PDB entry 6DU5 | X-ray diffraction, 3.01 A resolution | chains A and B

# Chain A
Molecule: U6 small nuclear RNA (adenine-(43)-N(6))-methyltransferase
From: Homo sapiens
Notes: EC 2.1.1.346, 2.1.1.62
Reference sequence: Q86W50 (MET16_HUMAN); residue numbers follow UniProt; this construct covers 2-310
Chain sequence (313 residues; numbered -2 to 310; the number before each row is that of its first residue; numbers below 1 keep their minus sign (Gly-2 is residue -2)):
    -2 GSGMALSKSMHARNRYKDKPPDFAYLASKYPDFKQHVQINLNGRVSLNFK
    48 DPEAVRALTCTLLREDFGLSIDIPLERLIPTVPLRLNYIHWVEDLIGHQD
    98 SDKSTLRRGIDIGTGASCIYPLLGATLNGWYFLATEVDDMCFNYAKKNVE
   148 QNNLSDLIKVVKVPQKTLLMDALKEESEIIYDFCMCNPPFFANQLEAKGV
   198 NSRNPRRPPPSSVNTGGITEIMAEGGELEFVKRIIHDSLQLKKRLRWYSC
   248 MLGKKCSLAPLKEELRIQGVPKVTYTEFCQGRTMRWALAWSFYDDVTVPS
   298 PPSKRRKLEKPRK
Unresolved in the structure: -2 to 4, 96-101, 169-176, 297-310
Modified positions: Mse1 (selenomethionine); Mse7, Mse137, Mse167, Mse182, Mse219, Mse248, Mse281 (selenomethionine; parent Met)
Construct notes: expression tag (-2 to 1)
UniProt features mapped onto this chain:
  - region: Pro17 to Phe20 (RNA-binding), Lys163 to Mse167 (K-loop), Ser199 to Asn211 (RNA-binding), Gly250 to Ser254 (RNA-binding), Gln277 to Trp283 (RNA-binding)
  - binding site (S-adenosyl-L-methionine): Arg82, Gly110, Ser114, Glu133, Thr164, Asn184
  - natural variant: Gly110 (G110C: Found in patients with large intestine cancer)
  - mutagenesis: Lys5 to Lys16 (Abolished methyltransferase activity), Lys5 (K5A: Does not affect methyltransferase activity; K5E: Reduced methyltransferase activity), Arg10 (R10A: Does not affect methyltransferase activity; R10D/E: Reduced methyltransferase activity), Arg12 (R12A: Does not affect methyltransferase activity), Lys14 (K14A: Does not affect methyltransferase activity), Lys16 (K16A: Does not affect methyltransferase activity), Lys26 (K26A: Does not affect methyltransferase activity; when associated with A-31), Lys31 (K31A: Does not affect methyltransferase activity; when associated with A-26), Asn39 (N39A: Does not affect methyltransferase activity), Lys47 (K47E: Reduced methyltransferase activity), Arg82 (R82A/E: Abolished methyltransferase activity in vitro), Glu133 (E133A: Abolished methyltransferase activity in vitro), 9 further mutagenesis entries in UniProt
From the paper describing this entry:
  - conformationally variable residues (loop rearrangement): Lys163 to Mse167
  - catalytic residues: Asn184 to Phe187 (proposed by the authors, not directly observed)
  - mutagenesis - N39A: unchanged catalytic activity
  - mutagenesis - K163A, R200Q: increased catalytic activity
  - disease-associated variants - R200Q: increased catalytic activity
  - mutagenesis - R82A, E133A, N184A: abolished catalytic activity
  - disease-associated variants - G110C: abolished catalytic activity
  - mutagenesis - R200Q: unchanged catalytic activity on wild-type hp5

# Chain B
Molecule: hp6-RNA
Sequence (27 nucleotides; numbered 1 to 27; the number before each row is that of its first residue):
     1 GGCUGGUGUGGUACAGAGAAGCCAGCC
Unresolved in the structure: 26-27

# How chain A and chain B interact
Pairs across the interface (77):
  Lys5(A) - A20(B)  sugar contact
  Pro17(A) - U12(B)  sugar contact
  Pro18(A) - U12(B)  hydrogen bond to the base
  Asp19(A) - U12(B)  base contact
  Phe20(A) - U12(B)  stacking on the base
  Val42(A) - U12(B)  base contact
  Phe46(A) - U12(B)  sugar contact
  Phe46(A) - A13(B)  base contact
  Lys47(A) - G10(B)  base contact
  Lys47(A) - G11(B)  hydrogen bond to the base
  Leu55(A) - A13(B)  base contact
  Leu75(A) - A15(B)  base contact
  Thr78(A) - A13(B)  base contact
  Thr78(A) - C14(B)  hydrogen bond to the base
  Pro80(A) - A13(B)  base contact
  Pro80(A) - C14(B)  base contact
  Leu81(A) - C14(B)  hydrogen bond to the base
  Leu81(A) - A15(B)  phosphate contact
  Asn184(A) - A15(B)  base contact
  Pro185(A) - A15(B)  hydrogen bond to the base
  Pro186(A) - A15(B)  base contact
  Phe187(A) - A15(B)  stacking on the base
  Phe188(A) - A15(B)  base contact
  Phe188(A) - A17(B)  phosphate contact
  Ser199(A) - G18(B)  base contact
  Arg200(A) - U7(B)  salt bridge to the phosphate
  Arg200(A) - G8(B)  hydrogen bond to the base
  Arg200(A) - G18(B)  hydrogen bond to the sugar
  Asn201(A) - G18(B)  hydrogen bond to the base
  Arg204(A) - U9(B)  hydrogen bond to the base
  Arg204(A) - G16(B)  base contact
  Arg204(A) - A17(B)  salt bridge to the phosphate
  Arg204(A) - G18(B)  base contact
  Pro205(A) - U9(B)  phosphate contact
  Pro205(A) - G10(B)  base contact
  Pro205(A) - G16(B)  hydrogen bond to the base
  Pro206(A) - G10(B)  base contact
  Pro206(A) - G11(B)  hydrogen bond to the base
  Pro206(A) - G16(B)  hydrogen bond to the base
  Pro207(A) - G11(B)  base contact
  Pro207(A) - G16(B)  base contact
  Ser208(A) - G11(B)  base contact
  Ser208(A) - A13(B)  hydrogen bond to the sugar
  Ser208(A) - C14(B)  phosphate contact
  Ser209(A) - C14(B)  sugar contact
  Ser209(A) - A15(B)  sugar contact
  Ser209(A) - G16(B)  hydrogen bond to the phosphate
  Val210(A) - A15(B)  sugar contact
  Val210(A) - G16(B)  hydrogen bond to the phosphate
  Asn211(A) - A15(B)  hydrogen bond to the base
  Asn211(A) - G16(B)  hydrogen bond to the phosphate
  Glu217(A) - A15(B)  hydrogen bond to the base
  Ile218(A) - A15(B)  base contact
  Gly250(A) - A17(B)  sugar contact
  Lys251(A) - A17(B)  sugar contact
  Lys252(A) - A17(B)  hydrogen bond to the sugar
  Lys252(A) - A19(B)  phosphate contact
  Lys252(A) - A20(B)  salt bridge to the phosphate
  Gln277(A) - C14(B)  base contact
  Gly278(A) - A13(B)  phosphate contact
  Gly278(A) - C14(B)  phosphate contact
  Arg279(A) - U9(B)  base contact
  Arg279(A) - G10(B)  salt bridge to the phosphate
  Arg279(A) - C14(B)  hydrogen bond to the phosphate
  Arg279(A) - A17(B)  base contact
  Arg279(A) - A20(B)  base contact
  Thr280(A) - C14(B)  hydrogen bond to the phosphate
  Thr280(A) - A15(B)  phosphate contact
  Thr280(A) - G16(B)  sugar contact
  Thr280(A) - A17(B)  base contact
  Mse281(A) - A17(B)  hydrogen bond to the base
  Mse281(A) - A19(B)  sugar contact
  Mse281(A) - A20(B)  sugar contact
  Arg282(A) - A15(B)  salt bridge to the phosphate
  Arg282(A) - A17(B)  hydrogen bond to the sugar
  Trp283(A) - A17(B)  sugar contact
  Trp283(A) - A19(B)  sugar contact
Interface residues without a listed pair, chain A (49 interface residues in all): Mse7, Val52, Leu59, Glu193, Gly196, Cys253, Ala256, Tyr272
Interface residues without a listed pair, chain B (17 interface residues in all): G1, G2, C3

# Summary
The interface between chain A and chain B involves 49 residues on one side and 17 on the other; the contacts
include 23 hydrogen bonds, 5 salt bridges and 2 aromatic stacking contacts. Polar pairs include
Pro18(A)-U12(B), Lys47(A)-G11(B) and Thr78(A)-C14(B). From the paper: the catalytic residue Asn184(A); R82A,
E133A and N184A of chain A, among others, abolish catalytic activity; 7 substitutions were tested in all.
Chain A is U6 small nuclear RNA (adenine-(43)-N(6))-methyltransferase (Homo sapiens) and chain B is hp6-RNA;
the structure, Crystal structure of hMettl16 catalytic domain in complex with MAT2A 3'UTR hairpin 6, was
determined by X-ray diffraction, deposited together with 6DU4.
